Entry 6Z9T (electron microscopy, 4.10 A resolution (low resolution: residue-level contacts below are approximate; hydrogen-bond / salt-bridge calls are withheld)); this record covers chains Y and K of the 15 polymer chains in the assembly.

# Chain Y
Name: DNA-directed RNA polymerase subunit beta'
Organism: Escherichia coli
Notes: EC 2.7.7.6
Reference sequence: C3SIA2 (C3SIA2_ECOLX); residue numbers follow UniProt; this construct covers 1-1407
Chain sequence (1416 residues; each row starts with the number of its first residue):
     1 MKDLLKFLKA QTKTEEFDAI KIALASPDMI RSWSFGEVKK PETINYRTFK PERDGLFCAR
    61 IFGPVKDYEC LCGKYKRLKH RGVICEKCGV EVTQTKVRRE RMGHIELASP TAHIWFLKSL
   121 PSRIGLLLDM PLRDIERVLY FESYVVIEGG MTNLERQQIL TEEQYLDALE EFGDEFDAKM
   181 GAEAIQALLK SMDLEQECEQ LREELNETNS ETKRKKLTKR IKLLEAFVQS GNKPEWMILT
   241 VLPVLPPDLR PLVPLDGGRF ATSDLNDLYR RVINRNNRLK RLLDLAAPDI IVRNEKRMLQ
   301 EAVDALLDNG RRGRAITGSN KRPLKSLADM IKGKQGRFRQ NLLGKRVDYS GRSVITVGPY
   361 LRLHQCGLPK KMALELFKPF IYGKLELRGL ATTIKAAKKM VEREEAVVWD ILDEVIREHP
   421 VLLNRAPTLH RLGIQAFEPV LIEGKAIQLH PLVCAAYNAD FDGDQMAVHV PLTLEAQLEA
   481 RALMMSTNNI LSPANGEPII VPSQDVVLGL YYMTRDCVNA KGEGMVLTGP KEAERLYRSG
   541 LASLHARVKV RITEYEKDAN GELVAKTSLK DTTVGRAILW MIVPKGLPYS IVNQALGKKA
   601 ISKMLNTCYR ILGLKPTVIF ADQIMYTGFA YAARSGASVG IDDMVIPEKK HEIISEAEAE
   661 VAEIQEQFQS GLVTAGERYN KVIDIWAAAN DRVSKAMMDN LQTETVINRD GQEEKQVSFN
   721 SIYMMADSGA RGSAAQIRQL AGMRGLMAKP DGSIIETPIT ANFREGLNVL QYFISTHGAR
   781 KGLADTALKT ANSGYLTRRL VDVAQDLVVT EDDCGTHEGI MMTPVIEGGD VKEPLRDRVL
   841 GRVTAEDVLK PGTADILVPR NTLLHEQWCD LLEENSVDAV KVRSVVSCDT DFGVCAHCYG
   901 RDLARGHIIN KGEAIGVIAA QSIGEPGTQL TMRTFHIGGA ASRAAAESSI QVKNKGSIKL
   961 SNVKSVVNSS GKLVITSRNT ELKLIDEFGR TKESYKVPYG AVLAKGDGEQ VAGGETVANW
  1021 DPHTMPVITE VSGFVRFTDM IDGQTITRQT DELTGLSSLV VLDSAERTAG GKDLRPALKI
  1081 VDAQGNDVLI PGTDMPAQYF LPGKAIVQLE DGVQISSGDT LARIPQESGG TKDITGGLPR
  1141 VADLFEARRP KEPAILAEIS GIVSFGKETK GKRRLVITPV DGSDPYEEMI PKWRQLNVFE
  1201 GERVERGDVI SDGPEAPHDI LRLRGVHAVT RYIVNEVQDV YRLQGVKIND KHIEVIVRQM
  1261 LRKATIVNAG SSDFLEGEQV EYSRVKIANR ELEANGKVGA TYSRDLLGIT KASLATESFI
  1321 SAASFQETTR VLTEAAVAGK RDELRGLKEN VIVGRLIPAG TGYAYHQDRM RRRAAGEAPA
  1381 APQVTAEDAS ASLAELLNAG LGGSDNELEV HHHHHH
Disordered / not traced: 1-15, 250-264, 1374-1416
Construct notes: expression tag (1408-1416)
Ion coordination: Zn2+ site 1: Cys70, Cys72, Cys85, Cys88; Mg2+: Asp460, Asp462, Asp464; Zn2+ site 2: Cys814, Cys888, Cys895, Cys898
From the paper describing this entry:
  - conformationally variable residues (domain motion): Glu162
  - mutagenesis - C72H, C85H, E86K: decreased growth in response to rhoY80C

# Chain K
Molecule: non template strand
Sequence (50 nucleotides; each row starts with the number of its first residue; numbers below 1 keep their minus sign (DG-35 is residue -35)):
   -35 GGGCTGCGAA TAACGGCCGA GCAGCGTAGC ATTACTTGTG AGCGGATAAC
Disordered / not traced: -35 to -21, -10 to -1, 11-14

# Interface between chain Y and chain K
Pairs across the interface - 10 pairs, chain Y then chain K:
  Leu120(Y) with DG4(K)
  Gly318(Y) with DG-15(K)
  Ser319(Y) with DG-15(K)
  Asn320(Y) with DG-15(K); DC-14(K)
  Lys321(Y) with DC-14(K)
  Thr1310(Y) with DT1(K)
  Lys1311(Y) with DG2(K); DT3(K)
  Arg1330(Y) with DG2(K)
Interface residues without a listed pair, chain Y (10 interface residues in all): Arg1148, Lys1170
Interface residues without a listed pair, chain K (7 interface residues in all): DA10

# Overview
10 residues of chain Y face 7 of chain K across their interface. The Zn2+ site 1 is built by Cys70(Y),
Cys72(Y), Cys85(Y) and Cys88(Y). The Mg2+ site is built by Asp460(Y), Asp462(Y) and Asp464(Y). From the paper:
C72H, C85H and E86K of chain Y reduce growth in response to rhoY80C; conformational variability at Glu162(Y).
Here chain Y is DNA-directed RNA polymerase subunit beta' (Escherichia coli) and chain K is non template
strand. Entry 6Z9T (Transcription termination intermediate complex 5) was determined by electron microscopy,
deposited together with 6Z9P, 6Z9Q, 6Z9R, 6Z9S, 7ADB, 7ADC, 7ADD and 7ADE.
